Entry 7A79 (X-ray diffraction, 2.05 A resolution); this record covers chains A and C of the 4 polymer chains in the assembly.

[Chain A]
Molecule: Retinoic acid receptor RXR-gamma
Source organism: Homo sapiens
Reference sequence: P48443 (RXRG_HUMAN); residues 233-463 here = UniProt positions 233-463
Sequence (233 residues; each row starts with the number of its first residue):
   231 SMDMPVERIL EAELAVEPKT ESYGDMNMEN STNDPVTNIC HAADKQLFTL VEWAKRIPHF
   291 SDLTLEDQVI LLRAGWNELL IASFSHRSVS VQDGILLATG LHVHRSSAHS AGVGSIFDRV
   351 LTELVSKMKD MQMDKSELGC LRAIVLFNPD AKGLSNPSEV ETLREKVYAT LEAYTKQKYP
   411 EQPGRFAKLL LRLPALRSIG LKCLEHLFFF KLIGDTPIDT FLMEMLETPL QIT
Unresolved in the structure: 248-261, 460-463
Construct notes: expression tag (231-232)
What the authors report for this chain:
  - contacts within the chain: His271-Asp449

[Chain C]
Molecule: Nuclear receptor coactivator 2
Reference sequence: Q15596 (NCOA2_HUMAN); residues 471-484 here correspond to UniProt positions 686-699 (UniProt number = residue number + 215)
Sequence (14 residues; each row starts with the number of its first residue):
   471 KHKILHRLLQ DSSY
Unresolved in the structure: 484
Construct notes: conflict Tyr484 (Ser699 in Q15596)

[Interface between chain A and chain C]
Contacting residue pairs (25):
  Phe278(A) - Leu478(C)  hydrophobic
  Val281(A) - Leu475(C)  hydrophobic
  Val281(A) - Leu479(C)  hydrophobic
  Lys285(A) - Leu478(C)  hydrogen bond (side chain-backbone)
  Lys285(A) - Leu479(C)
  Lys285(A) - Asp481(C)  hydrogen bond (side chain-backbone)
  Leu295(A) - His476(C)
  Leu295(A) - Leu479(C)  hydrophobic
  Leu295(A) - Gln480(C)
  Gln298(A) - Leu479(C)
  Val299(A) - His472(C)
  Val299(A) - Leu475(C)  hydrophobic
  Val299(A) - His476(C)
  Val299(A) - Leu479(C)  hydrophobic
  Leu302(A) - Leu475(C)  hydrophobic
  Arg303(A) - His472(C)  hydrogen bond
  Arg303(A) - Leu475(C)
  Thr450(A) - Ile474(C)
  Phe451(A) - Ile474(C)  hydrophobic
  Phe451(A) - Leu478(C)  hydrophobic
  Glu454(A) - His472(C)
  Glu454(A) - Lys473(C)  hydrogen bond (side chain-backbone)
  Glu454(A) - Ile474(C)  hydrogen bond (side chain-backbone)
  Glu454(A) - Leu475(C)  hydrogen bond (side chain-backbone)
  Pro459(A) - His472(C)
Also at the interface, not in a pair above, chain A (15 interface residues in all): Glu282, Phe290, Met455

[Overview]
The interface between chain A and chain C involves 15 residues on one side and 9 on the other, with 6 hydrogen
bonds. Polar pairs include Lys285(A)-Leu478(C), Lys285(A)-Asp481(C) and Arg303(A)-His472(C). The paper reports
contacts within the chain involving His271(A) and Asp449(A).
Chain A is Retinoic acid receptor RXR-gamma (Homo sapiens) and chain C is Nuclear receptor coactivator 2; the
structure, Crystal structure of RXR gamma LBD in complexes with palmitic acid and GRIP-1 peptide, was
determined by X-ray diffraction together with 7A77 and 7A78 from the same study.
